4FWF - chains A and E; structure by X-ray diffraction, 2.70 A resolution.

# Chain A
Name: Lysine-specific histone demethylase 1B
Organism: Homo sapiens
Notes: EC 1.-.-.-
UniProt: Q8NB78 (KDM1B_HUMAN); residue numbers follow UniProt; this construct covers 30-822
Amino-acid sequence (796 residues; each row starts with the number of its first residue):
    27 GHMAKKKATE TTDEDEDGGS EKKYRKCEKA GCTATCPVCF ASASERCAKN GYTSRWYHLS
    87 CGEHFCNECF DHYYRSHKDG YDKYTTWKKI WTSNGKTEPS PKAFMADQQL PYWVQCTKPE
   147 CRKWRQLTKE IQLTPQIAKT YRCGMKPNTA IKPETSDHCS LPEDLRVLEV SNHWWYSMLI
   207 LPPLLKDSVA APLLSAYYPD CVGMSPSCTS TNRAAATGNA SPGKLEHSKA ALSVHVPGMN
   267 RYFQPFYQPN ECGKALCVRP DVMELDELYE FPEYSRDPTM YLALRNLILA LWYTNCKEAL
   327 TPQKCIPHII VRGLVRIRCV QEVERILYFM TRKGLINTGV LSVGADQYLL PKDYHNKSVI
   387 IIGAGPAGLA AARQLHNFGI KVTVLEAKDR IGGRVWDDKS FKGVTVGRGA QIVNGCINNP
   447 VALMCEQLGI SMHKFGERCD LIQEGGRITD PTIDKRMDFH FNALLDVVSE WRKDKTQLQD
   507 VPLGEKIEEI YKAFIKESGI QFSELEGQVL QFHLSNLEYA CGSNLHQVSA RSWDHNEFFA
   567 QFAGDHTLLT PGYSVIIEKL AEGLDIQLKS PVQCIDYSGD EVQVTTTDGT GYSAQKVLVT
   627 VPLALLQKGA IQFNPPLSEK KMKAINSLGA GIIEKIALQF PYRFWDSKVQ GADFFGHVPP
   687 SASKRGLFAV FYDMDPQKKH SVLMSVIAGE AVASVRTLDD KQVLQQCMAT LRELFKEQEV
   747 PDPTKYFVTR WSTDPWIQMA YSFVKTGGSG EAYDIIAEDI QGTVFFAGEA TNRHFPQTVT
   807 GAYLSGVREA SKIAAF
Disordered / not traced: 27-49, 75, 174-183, 238-260
Differences from the reference sequence: expression tag (27-29)
Curated features (UniProtKB/Swiss-Prot):
  - zinc finger: Asp-133 to Val-193 (CW-type)
  - region: Tyr-273 to Asp-292 (GLYR1-binding), Ile-438 to Leu-467 (Histone H3-binding), Phe-487 to Arg-498 (Histone H3-binding), Phe-538 to His-572 (Histone H3-binding), Phe-564 to Ala-566 (GLYR1-binding), Asn-798 to Arg-814 (GLYR1-binding)
  - binding site (Zn(2+)): Cys-53, Cys-58, Cys-65, Cys-73, His-84, His-90, Cys-92, Cys-95, Cys-142, Cys-147, Cys-169, Cys-185
  - binding site (FAD): Lys-383 to Val-439, Val-598, Glu-795, Gln-803 to Val-805
  - modified residue: Ser-247 (Phosphoserine)
  - mutagenesis: Lys-48 to Lys-49 (Normal demethylase activity), Arg-51 to Lys-52 (Reduced demethylase activity), Cys-53 (C53A: Loss of demethylase activity), Trp-82 (W82A: Loss of demethylase activity), His-84 (H84A: Loss of demethylase activity. Defective in the binding of FAD), His-90 (H90A: Loss of demethylase activity. Defective in the binding of FAD), Arg-101 (R101A: Reduced demethylase activity), His-103 (H103D: No effect on DNA or nucleosome binding), Lys-104 (K104E: No effect on DNA or nucleosome binding), Lys-109 (K109E: No effect on DNA or nucleosome binding), Lys-114 to Lys-115 (Reduced demethylase activity), Lys-114 (K114E: No effect on DNA or nucleosome binding), 21 further mutagenesis entries in UniProt
Bound ions: Zn2+ site 1: Cys-53, Cys-58, His-84, His-90; Zn2+ site 2: Cys-65, Cys-73, Cys-92, Cys-95; Zn2+ site 3: Cys-142, Cys-147, Cys-169, Cys-185
Small-molecule neighbours: FAD (flavin-adenine dinucleotide): Ile-388, Gly-389, Ala-390, Gly-391, Pro-392, Ala-393, Gly-394, Leu-411, Glu-412, Ala-413, Lys-414, Gly-418, Gly-419, Arg-420, Val-421, Arg-434, Gly-435, Ala-436, Gln-437, Ile-438, Asn-440, Tyr-579, Ser-596, Pro-597, Val-598, Thr-626, Val-627, Pro-628, Leu-631, Ile-637, Ile-659, Lys-661, Trp-757, Trp-762, Ile-763, Met-765, Ala-766, Tyr-767, Gly-794, Glu-795, Gln-803, Thr-804, Val-805, Thr-806, Ala-808
What the authors report for this chain:
  - conformationally variable residues (order/disorder transition): Asn-440
  - contacts within the chain: Leu-543/Trp-559 (hydrophobic contact), Cys-547/Trp-559 (hydrophobic contact)
  - mutagenesis - L543A, C547A: decreased catalytic activity
  - binding site for flavin-adenine dinucleotide: Tyr-767
  - mutagenesis - W82A, R151A, Y767A: abolished catalytic activity
  - mutagenesis - C53A, H84A, H90A, W139A, W150A, C185A: abolished catalytic activity on H3K4me2
  - mutagenesis - H84A, H90A, W150A: abolished binding to flavin-adenine dinucleotide

# Chain E
Name: Histone H3.1
UniProt: P68431 (H31_HUMAN); residues 1-20 here correspond to UniProt positions 2-21 (UniProt number = residue number + 1)
Amino-acid sequence (20 residues; each row starts with the number of its first residue):
     1 ARTMQTARKS TGGKAPRKQL
Disordered / not traced: 14-20
Differences from the reference sequence: engineered mutation Met-4 (Lys5 in P68431)
Curated features (UniProtKB/Swiss-Prot):
  - modified residue: Arg-2 (Asymmetric dimethylarginine), Thr-3 (Phosphothreonine), Gln-5 (5-glutamyl dopamine), Thr-6 (Phosphothreonine), Arg-8 (Citrulline), Lys-9 (N6,N6,N6-trimethyllysine), Ser-10 (ADP-ribosylserine), Thr-11 (Phosphothreonine), Lys-14 (N6-(2-hydroxyisobutyryl)lysine), Arg-17 (Asymmetric dimethylarginine), Lys-18 (N6-(2-hydroxyisobutyryl)lysine)
  - lipidation: Lys-18 (N6-decanoyllysine)
What the authors report for this chain:
  - contacts within the chain: Arg-2/Gly-12 (hydrogen bond), Arg-2/Gly-13 (hydrogen bond)

# Chain A / chain E interface
Residue-residue contacts - 35 pairs, chain A then chain E:
  Ile-438(A) / Thr-6(E)
  Asn-440(A) / Thr-3(E)
  Asn-440(A) / Met-4(E)
  Asn-440(A) / Gln-5(E)
  Asn-440(A) / Thr-6(E)  hydrogen bond
  Phe-461(A) / Thr-6(E)
  Phe-487(A) / Ser-10(E)
  Asn-488(A) / Ser-10(E)
  Asn-488(A) / Thr-11(E)  hydrogen bond (side chain-backbone)
  Asn-488(A) / Gly-12(E)
  Leu-491(A) / Gly-12(E)
  Asp-492(A) / Gly-12(E)  hydrogen bond (backbone-backbone)
  Asp-492(A) / Gly-13(E)
  Ser-495(A) / Gly-13(E)
  Arg-498(A) / Gly-13(E)  hydrogen bond (side chain-backbone)
  Asn-542(A) / Gln-5(E)  hydrogen bond (backbone-side chain)
  Asn-542(A) / Ala-7(E)  hydrogen bond (side chain-backbone)
  Asn-542(A) / Arg-8(E)
  Leu-543(A) / Gln-5(E)
  Tyr-545(A) / Met-4(E)
  Ala-546(A) / Ala-1(E)
  Ala-546(A) / Met-4(E)
  Ala-546(A) / Gln-5(E)
  Trp-559(A) / Ala-1(E)  hydrogen bond (backbone-backbone)
  Trp-559(A) / Arg-2(E)
  Asp-560(A) / Gly-13(E)
  Asn-562(A) / Ala-1(E)
  Asn-562(A) / Thr-3(E)  hydrogen bond
  Glu-563(A) / Arg-2(E)  salt bridge
  Glu-563(A) / Thr-3(E)
  Gln-567(A) / Thr-3(E)
  His-572(A) / Gln-5(E)  hydrogen bond (side chain-backbone)
  Phe-680(A) / Ala-7(E)  hydrophobic
  Gln-803(A) / Ala-1(E)
  Gln-803(A) / Met-4(E)
Other interface residues (no listed pair), chain A (30 interface residues in all): Cys-465, Asp-484, Phe-538, His-539, Cys-547, Val-696, Tyr-767, Pro-802, Thr-804
Other interface residues (no listed pair), chain E (13 interface residues in all): Lys-9
Interface features reported in the paper:
  - pairs named by the authors: Asn-542(A)/Ala-7(E) (hydrogen bond), Trp-559(A)/Arg-2(E) (cation-pi contact), Asp-560(A)/Arg-2(E), Asn-562(A)/Thr-3(E) (hydrogen bond), Glu-563(A)/Arg-2(E) (salt bridge)

# Overview
30 residues of chain A face 13 of chain E across their interface; the contacts include 9 hydrogen bonds and 1
salt bridge. Polar pairs include Glu-563(A)/Arg-2(E), Asn-440(A)/Thr-6(E) and Asn-488(A)/Thr-11(E). The
authors report hydrogen bonds between Asn-542(A) and Ala-7(E) and Asn-562(A) and Thr-3(E); a cation-pi contact
between Trp-559(A) and Arg-2(E); a contact between Asp-560(A) and Arg-2(E). The paper reports a binding site
for flavin-adenine dinucleotide at Tyr-767(A); C53A, H84A and H90A of chain A, among others, abolish catalytic
activity on H3K4me2; 11 substitutions were tested in all.
Here chain A is Lysine-specific histone demethylase 1B (Homo sapiens) and chain E is Histone H3.1. Entry 4FWF
(Complex structure of LSD2/AOF1/KDM1b with H3K4 mimic) was determined by X-ray diffraction together with 4FWE
and 4FWJ from the same study.
